Entry 1IZB (X-ray diffraction, 2.00 A resolution); this record covers chains A and B.

Chain A:
Molecule: Insulin
Organism: Sus scrofa
Reference sequence: P01315 (INS_PIG); residues 1-21 here correspond to UniProt positions 88-108 (UniProt number = residue number + 87)
Sequence (21 residues; row label = number of the first residue in the row):
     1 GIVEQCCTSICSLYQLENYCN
Cystine bridges: Cys-6/Cys-11

Chain B:
Molecule: Insulin
Organism: Sus scrofa
Reference sequence: P01315 (INS_PIG); residues 1-29 here correspond to UniProt positions 25-53 (UniProt number = residue number + 24)
Sequence (30 residues; row label = number of the first residue in the row):
     1 FVNQHLCGSHLVQALYLVCGERGFFYTPKT
Differences from the reference sequence: engineered mutation Gln-13 (Glu37 in P01315)
Bound ions: Zn2+ near His-10 (its only coordinating residue here)

Interface between chain A and chain B:
Pairs across the interface (32; chain A residue first):
  Val-3(A) with Leu-11(B), hydrophobic; Tyr-26(B), hydrophobic; Pro-28(B), hydrophobic
  Glu-4(A) with Pro-28(B); Lys-29(B), hydrogen bond (side chain-backbone)
  Cys-6(A) with Gln-4(B); His-5(B); Leu-6(B), hydrogen bond (backbone-backbone)
  Cys-7(A) with His-5(B), hydrogen bond (backbone-side chain); Leu-6(B), hydrogen bond (backbone-backbone); Cys-7(B), disulfide
  Ser-9(A) with His-5(B)
  Ile-10(A) with Gln-4(B)
  Cys-11(A) with Asn-3(B); Gln-4(B), hydrogen bond (backbone-backbone)
  Ser-12(A) with Asn-3(B)
  Leu-13(A) with Phe-1(B), hydrophobic; Gln-4(B)
  Tyr-14(A) with Phe-1(B), hydrophobic
  Leu-16(A) with Leu-6(B), hydrophobic; Leu-11(B), hydrophobic; Leu-15(B)
  Glu-17(A) with Val-18(B); Arg-22(B), salt bridge
  Tyr-19(A) with Phe-24(B); Phe-25(B), hydrogen bond (backbone-backbone)
  Cys-20(A) with Cys-19(B), disulfide; Arg-22(B); Gly-23(B)
  Asn-21(A) with Arg-22(B); Gly-23(B), hydrogen bond (backbone-backbone); Phe-25(B)
Interface residues without a listed pair, chain B (19 interface residues in all): Ala-14, Thr-27
Disulfides between the chains: Cys-7(A)/Cys-7(B), Cys-20(A)/Cys-19(B)

Overview:
The interface between chain A and chain B involves 15 residues on one side and 19 on the other; the contacts
include 2 disulfide bonds, 7 hydrogen bonds and 1 salt bridge. Polar pairs include Glu-17(A)/Arg-22(B),
Glu-4(A)/Lys-29(B) and Cys-7(A)/His-5(B).
Here chain A is Insulin and chain B is Insulin, both from Sus scrofa. Entry 1IZB (Role of B13 glu in insulin
assembly: the hexamer structure of recombinant mutant (B13 glu-> gln) ...) was determined by X-ray diffraction
(same publication as 1IZA).
